5VGZ - chains C and D of the 17 polymer chains in the assembly; structure by electron microscopy, 4.50 A resolution (low resolution: residue-level contacts below are approximate; hydrogen-bond / salt-bridge calls are withheld).

== Chain C ==
Protein: 26S proteasome regulatory subunit 8
Source organism: Homo sapiens
Reference sequence: P62195 (PRS8_HUMAN); residue numbers follow UniProt; this construct covers 11-128
Chain sequence (118 residues; each row starts with the number of its first residue):
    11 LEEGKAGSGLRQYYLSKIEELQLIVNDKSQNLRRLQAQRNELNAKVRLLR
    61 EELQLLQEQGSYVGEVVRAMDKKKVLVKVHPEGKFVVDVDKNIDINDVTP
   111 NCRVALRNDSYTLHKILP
UniProt features mapped onto this chain:
  - modified residue: S120 (Phosphoserine)
  - natural variant: R60 (R60Q: In a colorectal cancer sample)

== Chain D ==
Protein: 26S proteasome regulatory subunit 6B
Source organism: Homo sapiens
Reference sequence: P43686 (PRS6B_HUMAN); residue numbers follow UniProt; this construct covers 39-145
Chain sequence (107 residues; numbered 39 to 145; the number before each row is that of its first residue):
    39 DLYSRYKKLQQELEFLEVQEEYIKDEQKNLKKEFLHAQEEVKRIQSIPLV
    89 IGQFLEAVDQNTAIVGSTTGSNYYVRILSTIDRELLKPNASVALHKHSNA
   139 LVDVLPP

== Interface between chain C and chain D ==
Contacting residue pairs (49; chain C residue first):
  S18(C) - Y41(D)
  R21(C) - Y41(D)
  Q22(C) - L40(D)
  Q22(C) - R43(D)
  L25(C) - Y44(D)
  L25(C) - L47(D)
  L25(C) - Q48(D)
  I28(C) - L51(D)
  E29(C) - L47(D)
  Q32(C) - L51(D)
  Q32(C) - L54(D)
  V35(C) - L54(D)
  V35(C) - E58(D)
  N36(C) - L54(D)
  L42(C) - I61(D)
  L42(C) - Q65(D)
  Q46(C) - I61(D)
  Q46(C) - E64(D)
  Q46(C) - Q65(D)
  Q46(C) - L68(D)
  L52(C) - F72(D)
  N53(C) - L68(D)
  N53(C) - E71(D)
  N53(C) - F72(D)
  N53(C) - A75(D)
  K55(C) - S117(D)
  V56(C) - A75(D)
  L63(C) - I82(D)
  L66(C) - H135(D)
  L66(C) - S136(D)
  Q69(C) - K134(D)
  Q69(C) - H135(D)
  Q69(C) - N137(D)
  G70(C) - V113(D)
  S71(C) - Y111(D)
  S71(C) - Y112(D)
  Y72(C) - N110(D)
  Y72(C) - Y111(D)
  Y72(C) - Y112(D)
  V73(C) - N110(D)
  V73(C) - Y111(D)
  H90(C) - S109(D)
  A115(C) - Y112(D)
  H124(C) - Y112(D)
  K125(C) - V96(D)
  K125(C) - D97(D)
  K125(C) - Y112(D)
  L127(C) - V96(D)
  L127(C) - I102(D)
Interface residues without a listed pair, chain C (34 interface residues in all): K38, S39, R43, N50, R57, L59, P128
Interface residues without a listed pair, chain D (36 interface residues in all): E50, V79, E94, G108, L116, A138

== Summary ==
34 residues of chain C face 36 of chain D across their interface.
Chain C is 26S proteasome regulatory subunit 8 and chain D is 26S proteasome regulatory subunit 6B, both from
Homo sapiens; the structure, Conformational Landscape of the p28-Bound Human Proteasome Regulatory Particle,
was determined by electron microscopy together with 5VHF, 5VHH, 5VHI, 5VHJ, 5VHM, 5VHN and 5 further entries
from the same study.
